PDB entry 3R96 | X-ray diffraction, 1.30 A resolution | chain A

[Chain A]
Protein: MccE protein
From: Escherichia coli
Reference sequence: Q47510 (Q47510_ECOLX); residues 1-184 here correspond to UniProt positions 338-521 (UniProt number = residue number + 337)
Amino-acid sequence (188 residues; each row starts with the number of its first residue; numbers below 1 keep their minus sign (Gly-3 is residue -3)):
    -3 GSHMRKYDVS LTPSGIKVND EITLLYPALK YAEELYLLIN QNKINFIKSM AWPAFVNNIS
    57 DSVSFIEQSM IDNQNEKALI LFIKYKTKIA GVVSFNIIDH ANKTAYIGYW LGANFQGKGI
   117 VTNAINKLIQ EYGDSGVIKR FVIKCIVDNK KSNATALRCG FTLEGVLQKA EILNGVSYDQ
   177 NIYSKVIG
Disordered / not traced: -3 to 3, 184
Sequence notes: expression tag (-3 to 0)
Ligand contacts:
  - acetyl coenzyme A (ACO): Phe42, Ser45, Met46, Ile103, Gly104, Tyr105, Trp106, Leu107, Phe111, Gln112, Gly113, Lys114, Gly115, Ile116, Val117, Thr118, Asn119, Ile139, Lys140, Cys141, Asn145, Lys147, Ser148, Thr151, Arg154
  - adenosine monophosphate (AMP): Ile35, Met46, Trp48, Val52, Phe61, Ile76, Val88, Val89, Ser90, Asn92, Gly104, Tyr105, Trp106

[Overview]
Ligands of chain A: acetyl coenzyme A and adenosine monophosphate.
Chain A is MccE protein (Escherichia coli); the structure, Crystal structure of Microcin C7 self immunity
acetyltransferase MccE in complex with Acetyl-CoA and AMP, was determined by X-ray diffraction (same
publication as 3R9G, 3R95, 3R9E and 3R9F).
